PDB entry 9FAW | electron microscopy, 2.90 A resolution | chains H and L of the 10 polymer chains in the assembly

== Chain H ==
Protein: Neuroligin-2
From: Homo sapiens
UniProtKB: Q8NFZ4 (NLGN2_HUMAN); residues 668-700 here = UniProt positions 668-700
Sequence (33 residues; row label = number of the first residue in the row):
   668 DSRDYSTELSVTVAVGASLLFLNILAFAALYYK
Swiss-Prot annotation at these positions:
  - region: Val678 to Tyr698 (Required for interaction with LHFPL4)

== Chain L ==
Protein: LHFPL tetraspan subfamily member 4 protein
From: Homo sapiens
UniProtKB: Q7Z7J7 (LHPL4_HUMAN); residues 17-203 here = UniProt positions 17-203
Sequence (187 residues; each row starts with the number of its first residue):
    17 RNSRAIGVLWAIFTICFAIINVVVFIQPYWVGDSVSTPKPGYFGLFHYCV
    67 GSGLAGRELTCRGSFTDFSTIPSSAFKAAAFFVLLSMVLILGCITCFSLF
   117 FFCNTATVYKICAWMQLLAALCLVLGCMIFPDGWDAETIRDMCGAKTGKY
   167 SLGDCSVRWAYILAIIGILNALILSFLAFVLGNRQTD
Disulfide bonds: Cys65-Cys77, Cys109-Cys128, Cys159-Cys171
Small-molecule neighbours: phosphatidylglycerol (PGW; (1R)-2-{[(S)-{[(2S)-2,3-dihydroxypropyl]oxy}(hydroxy)phosphoryl]oxy}-1-[(hexadecanoyloxy)methyl]ethyl (9Z)-octadec-9-enoate): Phe81, Thr82, Asp83, Phe84, Ser85

== How chain H and chain L interact ==
Pairs across the interface (29; chain H residue first):
  Arg670(H) with Asp49(L); Ser50(L); Val51(L); Thr53(L); Pro56(L)
  Tyr672(H) with Asp49(L), hydrogen bond (side chain-backbone); Ser172(L); Arg174(L)
  Glu675(H) with Arg174(L), salt bridge; Trp175(L)
  Leu676(H) with Val173(L); Ile178(L), hydrophobic
  Thr679(H) with Trp175(L); Ile178(L)
  Val680(H) with Ile178(L), hydrophobic
  Gly683(H) with Ile182(L)
  Leu686(H) with Phe29(L), hydrophobic
  Leu687(H) with Asn186(L)
  Asn690(H) with Phe29(L); Asn186(L); Ile189(L)
  Phe694(H) with Val196(L), hydrophobic
  Leu697(H) with Leu193(L), hydrophobic; Val196(L), hydrophobic; Leu197(L), hydrophobic; Arg200(L), hydrogen bond (backbone-side chain)
  Tyr698(H) with Arg200(L), hydrogen bond (backbone-side chain)
  Lys700(H) with Asn18(L); Arg200(L)
Also at the interface, not in a pair above, chain H (16 interface residues in all): Ala693, Tyr699
Also at the interface, not in a pair above, chain L (22 interface residues in all): Ile22, Leu185, Phe192

== Overview ==
The interface between chain H and chain L involves 16 residues on one side and 22 on the other; the contacts
include 3 hydrogen bonds and 1 salt bridge. Among the polar pairs are Glu675(H)-Arg174(L), Tyr672(H)-Asp49(L)
and Leu697(H)-Arg200(L). Bound to chain L: phosphatidylglycerol.
Here chain H is Neuroligin-2 and chain L is LHFPL tetraspan subfamily member 4 protein, both from Homo
sapiens. Entry 9FAW (CryoEM structure of human full-length beta3gamma2 GABA(A) receptor in complex with
GARLH4, the TMD of Neuroligin2 ...) was determined by electron microscopy.
